8WC8 - chains A and R of the 5 polymer chains in the assembly; structure by electron microscopy, 2.90 A resolution.

== Chain A ==
Name: Guanine nucleotide-binding protein G(s) subunit alpha isoforms short
From: Homo sapiens
Sequence (362 residues; row label = number of the first residue in the row; numbering starts at 0):
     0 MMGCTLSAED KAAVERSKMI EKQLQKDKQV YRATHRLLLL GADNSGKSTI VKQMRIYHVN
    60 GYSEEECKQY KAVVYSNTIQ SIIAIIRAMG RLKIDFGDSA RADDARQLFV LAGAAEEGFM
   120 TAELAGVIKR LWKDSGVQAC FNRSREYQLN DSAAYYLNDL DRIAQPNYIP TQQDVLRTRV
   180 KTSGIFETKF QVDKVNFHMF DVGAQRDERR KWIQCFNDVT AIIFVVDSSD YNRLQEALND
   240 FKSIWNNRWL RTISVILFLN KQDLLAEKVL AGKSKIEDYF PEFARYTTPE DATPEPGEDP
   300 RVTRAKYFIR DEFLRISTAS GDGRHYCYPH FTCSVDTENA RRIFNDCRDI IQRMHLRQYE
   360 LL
Unresolved in the structure: 0-3, 55-180, 288-296, 321

== Chain R ==
Name: Trace amine-associated receptor 1
From: Homo sapiens
UniProtKB: Q96RJ0 (TAAR1_HUMAN); residue numbers follow UniProt; this construct covers 1-339
Sequence (339 residues; numbered 1 to 339; the number before each row is that of its first residue):
     1 MMPFCHNIIN ISCVKNNWSN DVRASLYSLM VLIILTTLVG NLIVIVSISH FKQLHTPTNW
    61 LIHSMATVDF LLGCLVMPYS MVRSAEHCWY FGEVFCKIHT STDIMLSSAS IFHLSFISID
   121 RYYAVCDPLR YKAKMNILVI CVMIFISWSV PAVFAFGMIF LELNFKGAEE IYYKHVHCRG
   181 GCSVFFSKIS GVLTFMTSFY IPGSIMLCVY YRIYLIAKEQ ARLISDANQK LQIGLEMKNG
   241 ISQSKERKAV KTLGIVMGVF LICWCPFFIC TVMDPFLHYI IPPTLNDVLI WFGYLNSTFN
   301 PMVYAFFYPW FRKALKMMLF GKIFQKDSSR CKLFLELSS
Unresolved in the structure: 1-20, 228-246, 316-339
Disulfides: Cys96-Cys182
Small-molecule neighbours: 2-(4-bromophenyl)ethanamine (VMT): Asp103, Ile104, Ser107, Phe186, Thr194, Trp264, Phe267, Phe268, Ile290, Tyr294

== Interface between chain A and chain R ==
Contacting residue pairs (42; chain A residue first):
  Arg31(A) with Lys132(R), hydrogen bond (side chain-backbone); Asn136(R)
  Ala32(A) with Ala133(R), hydrophobic
  His34(A) with Leu129(R), hydrogen bond (side chain-backbone)
  Asp192(A) with Arg130(R), hydrogen bond (backbone-side chain)
  Val194(A) with Arg130(R)
  Phe196(A) with Leu129(R), hydrophobic
  Tyr325(A) with Ile224(R)
  Phe343(A) with Leu129(R), hydrophobic; Arg130(R)
  Cys346(A) with Leu129(R)
  Arg347(A) with Pro128(R); Leu129(R)
  Ile350(A) with Pro128(R); Leu129(R), hydrophobic
  Gln351(A) with Val125(R), hydrogen bond (side chain-backbone); Pro128(R); Ile216(R); Gln220(R)
  Arg352(A) with Gln220(R), hydrogen bond; Ile224(R)
  His354(A) with Ala124(R), hydrogen bond (side chain-backbone); Val125(R); Pro128(R); Tyr131(R)
  Leu355(A) with Val125(R), hydrophobic; Gln220(R)
  Gln357(A) with Trp310(R), hydrogen bond (backbone-side chain)
  Tyr358(A) with Ala124(R); Tyr131(R), hydrogen bond; Tyr308(R)
  Glu359(A) with Lys248(R); Thr252(R), hydrogen bond (backbone-side chain); Tyr308(R); Pro309(R)
  Leu360(A) with Ile213(R), hydrophobic; Ala217(R); Ala249(R); Leu253(R), hydrophobic
  Leu361(A) with Ala221(R); Ile224(R), hydrophobic; Lys248(R)
Interface residues without a listed pair, chain A (21 interface residues in all): Arg35
Interface residues without a listed pair, chain R (26 interface residues in all): Thr58, Asp120, Arg121, Cys126

== Overview ==
The interface between chain A and chain R involves 21 residues on one side and 26 on the other, with 9
hydrogen bonds. Polar contacts include Arg31(A)-Lys132(R), His34(A)-Leu129(R) and Asp192(A)-Arg130(R). Chain R
binds 2-(4-bromophenyl)ethanamine.
Here chain A is Guanine nucleotide-binding protein G(s) subunit alpha isoforms short and chain R is Trace
amine-associated receptor 1, both from Homo sapiens. Entry 8WC8 (Cryo-EM structure of the ZH8651-bound
hTAAR1-Gs complex) was determined by electron microscopy together with 8WC3, 8WC4, 8WC5, 8WC6, 8WC7, 8WC9,
8WCA and 8WCB from the same study.
